Entry 5NHG (X-ray diffraction, 2.27 A resolution); this record covers chains A and B.

Chain A (and B):
Molecule: Dihydrolipoyl dehydrogenase, mitochondrial
From: Homo sapiens
Notes: EC 1.8.1.4; chain B of this document is another copy of the same molecule, construct and numbering; everything in this record applies to it too
UniProtKB: P09622 (DLDH_HUMAN); residues 1-474 here correspond to UniProt positions 36-509 (UniProt number = residue number + 35)
Chain sequence (495 residues; numbered -20 to 474; the number before each row is that of its first residue; numbers below 1 keep their minus sign (Ala-20 is residue -20)):
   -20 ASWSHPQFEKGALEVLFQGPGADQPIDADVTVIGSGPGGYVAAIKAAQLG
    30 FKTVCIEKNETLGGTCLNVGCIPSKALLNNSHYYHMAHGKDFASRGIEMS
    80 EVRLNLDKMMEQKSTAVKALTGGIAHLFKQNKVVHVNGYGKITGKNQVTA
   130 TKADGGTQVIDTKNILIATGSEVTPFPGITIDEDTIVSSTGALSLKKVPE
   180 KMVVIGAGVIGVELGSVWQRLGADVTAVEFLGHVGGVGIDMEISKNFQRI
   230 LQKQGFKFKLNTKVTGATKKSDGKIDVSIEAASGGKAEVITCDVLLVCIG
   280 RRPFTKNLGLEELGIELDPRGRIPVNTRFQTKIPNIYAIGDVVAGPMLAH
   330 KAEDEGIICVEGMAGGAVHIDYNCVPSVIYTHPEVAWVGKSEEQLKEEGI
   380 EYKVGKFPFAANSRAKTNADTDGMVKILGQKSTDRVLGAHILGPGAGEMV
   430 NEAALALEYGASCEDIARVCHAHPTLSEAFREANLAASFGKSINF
Not modelled in the structure: -20 to 3 (chain B: -20 to 2)
Disulfides: Cys45-Cys50
Construct notes: expression tag (-20 to 0)
Ligand contacts: FAD (flavin-adenine dinucleotide): Ile12, Gly13, Ser14, Gly15, Pro16, Gly17, Gly18, Ile35, Glu36, Lys37, Asn38, Gly43, Thr44, Cys45, Val48, Gly49, Cys50, Ser53, Lys54, Gly117, Tyr118, Gly119, Ala147, Thr148, Gly149, Ser150, Ser168, Leu172, Ile189, Arg280, Phe283, Lys285, Leu287, Ile318, Gly319, Asp320, Met326, Leu327, Ala328, His329, Ala331, Tyr359
UniProt features mapped onto this chain:
  - active site: His452 (Proton acceptor)
  - binding site (FAD): Glu36 to Cys45, Lys54, Gly119, Thr148 to Ser150, Asp320, Met326 to His329
  - binding site (NAD(+)): Gly185 to Glu192, Glu208, Val243, Gly279
  - site (Important for interaction with PDHX and activity of multienzyme pyruvate dehydrogenase complex): Asp413, Tyr438
  - modified residue: Lys31 (N6-acetyllysine), Lys69 (N6-acetyllysine), Lys87 (N6-acetyllysine), Lys97 (N6-acetyllysine), Lys108 (N6-acetyllysine), Lys124 (N6-succinyllysine), Lys131 (N6-succinyllysine), Lys238 (N6-succinyllysine), Lys242 (N6-succinyllysine), Ser250 (Phosphoserine), Ser262 (Phosphoserine), Lys311 (N6-acetyllysine), Lys375 (N6-acetyllysine), Lys382 (N6-acetyllysine), Lys385 (N6-acetyllysine), Lys395 (N6-succinyllysine), Ser467 (Phosphoserine), Lys470 (N6-acetyllysine)

Interface between chain A and chain B:
Contacting residue pairs (168; chain A residue first):
  Tyr19(A) - Asn473(B)  hydrogen bond
  Val20(A) - Ile472(B)  hydrophobic
  Ile23(A) - Ile472(B)
  Lys24(A) - Ile472(B)
  Gln27(A) - Phe468(B)
  Gln27(A) - Ser471(B)  hydrogen bond (side chain-backbone)
  Cys45(A) - His452(B)  hydrogen bond
  Ile51(A) - Ser392(B)
  Ile51(A) - Thr396(B)
  Lys54(A) - Thr396(B)
  Lys54(A) - Pro453(B)
  Ala55(A) - Thr396(B)
  Asn58(A) - Arg74(B)
  Asn58(A) - Asn397(B)  hydrogen bond
  Asn59(A) - Arg74(B)  hydrogen bond
  Asn59(A) - Ile76(B)
  Tyr62(A) - Tyr62(B)  hydrophobic
  Tyr62(A) - Met65(B)  hydrophobic
  Tyr62(A) - Phe71(B)  hydrophobic
  Tyr62(A) - Ile76(B)  hydrophobic
  Tyr63(A) - Ile76(B)
  Ala66(A) - Phe71(B)  hydrophobic
  Ala66(A) - Ile76(B)  hydrophobic
  Phe71(A) - Tyr62(B)  hydrophobic
  Phe71(A) - Ala66(B)  hydrophobic
  Phe71(A) - Phe71(B)  hydrophobic
  Ala72(A) - Lys87(B)
  Ser73(A) - Lys87(B)
  Ser73(A) - Gln91(B)
  Arg74(A) - Asn58(B)
  Arg74(A) - Asn59(B)  hydrogen bond
  Arg74(A) - Met88(B)
  Gly75(A) - Arg82(B)
  Gly75(A) - Leu83(B)
  Gly75(A) - Asn84(B)  hydrogen bond (backbone-backbone)
  Gly75(A) - Lys87(B)
  Gly75(A) - Met88(B)
  Ile76(A) - Asn59(B)
  Ile76(A) - Tyr62(B)  hydrophobic
  Ile76(A) - Tyr63(B)
  Ile76(A) - Arg82(B)
  Ile76(A) - Met88(B)  hydrophobic
  Glu77(A) - Glu80(B)
  Glu77(A) - Val81(B)
  Glu77(A) - Arg82(B)  salt bridge
  Glu77(A) - Asn84(B)  hydrogen bond
  Met78(A) - Met78(B)  hydrophobic
  Met78(A) - Glu80(B)
  Ser79(A) - Glu80(B)  hydrogen bond (backbone-backbone)
  Ser79(A) - Arg82(B)
  Glu80(A) - Glu77(B)
  Glu80(A) - Met78(B)
  Glu80(A) - Ser79(B)  hydrogen bond (backbone-backbone)
  Val81(A) - Glu77(B)
  Val81(A) - Met78(B)  hydrophobic
  Arg82(A) - Gly75(B)
  Arg82(A) - Ile76(B)
  Arg82(A) - Glu77(B)  salt bridge
  Arg82(A) - Ser79(B)
  Leu83(A) - Gly75(B)
  Asn84(A) - Gly75(B)  hydrogen bond (backbone-backbone)
  Asn84(A) - Glu77(B)  hydrogen bond
  Lys87(A) - Ala72(B)
  Lys87(A) - Ser73(B)
  Lys87(A) - Gly75(B)
  Met88(A) - Arg74(B)
  Met88(A) - Gly75(B)
  Gln91(A) - Ser73(B)
  Gln91(A) - Thr396(B)  hydrogen bond (side chain-backbone)
  Gln91(A) - Ala398(B)
  Ala95(A) - Lys395(B)
  Ala95(A) - Thr396(B)
  Ala98(A) - Lys395(B)
  Leu99(A) - Lys395(B)
  Leu106(A) - Ile472(B)
  Leu106(A) - Asn473(B)
  Leu106(A) - Phe474(B)
  Gln109(A) - Phe474(B)  hydrogen bond (side chain-backbone)
  Ala328(A) - His452(B)
  His329(A) - Cys449(B)
  His329(A) - His450(B)
  His329(A) - Ala451(B)
  His329(A) - His452(B)  hydrogen bond (side chain-backbone)
  Glu332(A) - His452(B)  salt bridge
  Asp333(A) - Cys449(B)
  Asp333(A) - Arg460(B)  salt bridge
  Glu340(A) - Arg447(B)  salt bridge
  Pro355(A) - Cys449(B)
  Pro355(A) - Ala451(B)
  Val357(A) - Ala451(B)  hydrophobic
  Tyr359(A) - Arg393(B)
  Tyr359(A) - His452(B)  hydrogen bond (side chain-backbone)
  Tyr359(A) - Pro453(B)  hydrogen bond (side chain-backbone)
  Tyr359(A) - Thr454(B)
  Glu363(A) - Arg393(B)  salt bridge
  Arg393(A) - Tyr359(B)
  Arg393(A) - Glu363(B)  salt bridge
  Arg393(A) - Glu427(B)  salt bridge
  Lys395(A) - Ala95(B)
  Lys395(A) - Ala98(B)
  Thr396(A) - Ile51(B)
  Thr396(A) - Lys54(B)
  Thr396(A) - Ala55(B)
  Thr396(A) - Gln91(B)  hydrogen bond (backbone-side chain)
  Asn397(A) - Asn58(B)  hydrogen bond
  Ala398(A) - Gln91(B)
  Gly426(A) - Thr454(B)
  Glu427(A) - Arg393(B)  salt bridge
  Glu427(A) - Thr454(B)
  Glu427(A) - Leu455(B)  hydrogen bond (side chain-backbone)
  Glu427(A) - Ser456(B)  hydrogen bond (side chain-backbone)
  Asn430(A) - Glu431(B)
  Asn430(A) - His450(B)
  Asn430(A) - Ala451(B)  hydrogen bond (side chain-backbone)
  Asn430(A) - Thr454(B)
  Asn430(A) - Ser456(B)  hydrogen bond
  Glu431(A) - Asn430(B)
  Glu431(A) - Leu434(B)
  Ala433(A) - Val448(B)
  Ala433(A) - Cys449(B)
  Leu434(A) - Glu431(B)
  Leu434(A) - Ala435(B)  hydrophobic
  Leu434(A) - Val448(B)  hydrophobic
  Tyr438(A) - Asp444(B)  hydrogen bond (side chain-backbone)
  Tyr438(A) - Val448(B)  hydrophobic
  Asp444(A) - Tyr438(B)  hydrogen bond (backbone-side chain)
  Arg447(A) - Glu340(B)  salt bridge
  Val448(A) - Ala433(B)
  Val448(A) - Leu434(B)  hydrophobic
  Val448(A) - Tyr438(B)  hydrophobic
  Cys449(A) - His329(B)
  Cys449(A) - Asp333(B)
  Cys449(A) - Pro355(B)
  Cys449(A) - Ala433(B)
  His450(A) - His329(B)
  His450(A) - Asn430(B)
  Ala451(A) - His329(B)
  Ala451(A) - Pro355(B)
  Ala451(A) - Val357(B)  hydrophobic
  Ala451(A) - Asn430(B)  hydrogen bond (backbone-side chain)
  His452(A) - Cys45(B)  hydrogen bond
  His452(A) - Cys50(B)
  His452(A) - Ala328(B)
  His452(A) - His329(B)  hydrogen bond (backbone-side chain)
  His452(A) - Glu332(B)  salt bridge
  His452(A) - Tyr359(B)
  Pro453(A) - Lys54(B)
  Pro453(A) - Tyr359(B)  hydrogen bond (backbone-side chain)
  Thr454(A) - Tyr359(B)
  Thr454(A) - Gly426(B)
  Thr454(A) - Glu427(B)
  Thr454(A) - Asn430(B)  hydrogen bond
  Leu455(A) - Glu427(B)  hydrogen bond (backbone-side chain)
  Ser456(A) - Glu427(B)  hydrogen bond (backbone-side chain)
  Ser456(A) - Asn430(B)  hydrogen bond
  Arg460(A) - Asp333(B)  salt bridge
  Phe468(A) - Lys24(B)
  Phe468(A) - Gln27(B)
  Lys470(A) - Gln27(B)
  Lys470(A) - Asn110(B)
  Ser471(A) - Gln27(B)  hydrogen bond (backbone-side chain)
  Ile472(A) - Val20(B)  hydrophobic
  Ile472(A) - Leu106(B)
  Ile472(A) - Ile336(B)  hydrophobic
  Asn473(A) - Tyr19(B)  hydrogen bond
  Asn473(A) - Leu106(B)
  Phe474(A) - Leu106(B)
  Phe474(A) - Gln109(B)  hydrogen bond (backbone-side chain)
Also at the interface, not in a pair above, chain A (86 interface residues in all): Cys50, Ile336, Cys353, Val354, Ser392, Val429, Ala435, Glu437, Ile445, Glu457, Leu464
Also at the interface, not in a pair above, chain B (88 interface residues in all): Ile23, Leu99, Lys330, Cys353, Val354, Val429, Glu437, Ile445, Glu457, Lys470

Summary:
The interface between chain A and chain B involves 86 residues on one side and 88 on the other; the contacts
include 36 hydrogen bonds and 12 salt bridges. Polar contacts include Glu77(A)-Arg82(B), Glu332(A)-His452(B)
and Asp333(A)-Arg460(B). Chain A binds flavin-adenine dinucleotide.
Chain A and chain B are both Dihydrolipoyl dehydrogenase, mitochondrial (Homo sapiens); the structure, Crystal
structure of the human dihydrolipoamide dehydrogenase, was determined by X-ray diffraction together with 5J5Z
from the same study.
